PDB entry 4UXM | X-ray diffraction, 1.50 A resolution | chain A

# Chain A
Name: Struthiocalcin-1
Organism: Struthio camelus
UniProt: P83514 (SCAL1_STRCA); residues 1-132 here = UniProt positions 1-132
Amino-acid sequence (132 residues; row label = number of the first residue in the row):
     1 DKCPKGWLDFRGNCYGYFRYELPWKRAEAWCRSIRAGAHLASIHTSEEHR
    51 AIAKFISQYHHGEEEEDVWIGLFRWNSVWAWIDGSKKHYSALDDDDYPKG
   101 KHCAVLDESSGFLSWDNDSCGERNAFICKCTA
Not modelled in the structure: 1
Disulfides: Cys3-Cys14, Cys31-Cys128, Cys103-Cys120
Ligand contacts: (4-carboxyphenyl)(chloro)mercury (BE7): Arg35, Ala36, Gly37, Cys130, Thr131, Ala132

# Summary
Bound to chain A: (4-carboxyphenyl)(chloro)mercury.
Chain A is Struthiocalcin-1 (Struthio camelus); the structure, Crystal Structure of Struthiocalcin-1, a
different crystal form, was determined by X-ray diffraction, deposited together with 4UWW.
